6LUM - chains C and E of the 15 polymer chains in the assembly; structure by electron microscopy, 2.84 A resolution.

[Chain C]
Molecule: Succinate dehydrogenase subunit C
Organism: Mycolicibacterium smegmatis MC2 51
Chain sequence (138 residues; row label = number of the first residue in the row):
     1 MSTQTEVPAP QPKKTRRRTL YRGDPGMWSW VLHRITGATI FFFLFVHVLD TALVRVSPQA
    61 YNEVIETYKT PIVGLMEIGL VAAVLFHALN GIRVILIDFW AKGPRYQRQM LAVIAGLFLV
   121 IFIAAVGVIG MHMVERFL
Not modelled in the structure: 1-14, 137-138
Ion coordination: heme Fe near H47 (its only coordinating residue here)
Small-molecule neighbours:
  - heme (HEM), molecule 1: W30, H33, R34, G37, A38, I40, F41, L44, H87, A88, G91, I92, V94, I95
  - heme (HEM), molecule 2: I40, F43, L44, H47, T51, Y61, E77, L80, V84
  - 3-sn-phosphatidic acid (LPP; 2-(hexadecanoyloxy)-1-[(phosphonooxy)methyl]ethyl hexadecanoate): L49, L53, V56
  - phosphatidylethanolamine (PEV; (1S)-2-{[(2-aminoethoxy)(hydroxy)phosphoryl]oxy}-1-[(palmitoyloxy)methyl]ethyl stearate), molecule 1: L32, T36, T39, F43, V73, L75, M76, E77, G79, L80, A82, A83, F86, A115, F118, L119, F122
  - phosphatidylethanolamine (PEV), molecule 2: I92, I95, L96, F99, W100, A101, L117

[Chain E]
Molecule: Succinate dehydrogenase subunit F
Organism: Mycolicibacterium smegmatis MC2 51
Chain sequence (32 residues; row label = number of the first residue in the row):
     1 MVLFFEILLV AAVLVITWFA VYALYRLVTD ES
Not modelled in the structure: 32
Small-molecule neighbours:
  - phosphatidylethanolamine (PEV; (1S)-2-{[(2-aminoethoxy)(hydroxy)phosphoryl]oxy}-1-[(palmitoyloxy)methyl]ethyl stearate): L9, V13, I16
  - 1,2-diacyl-sn-glycero-3-phosphoinositol (PIE): L14, V15, T17, W18, V21, Y22, Y25

[Chain C / chain E interface]
Pairs across the interface - 29 pairs, chain C then chain E:
  T15(C) with E31(E)
  R16(C) with Y25(E), hydrogen bond; E31(E)
  R17(C) with V28(E); T29(E); D30(E), hydrogen bond (backbone-backbone)
  R18(C) with V28(E)
  T19(C) with V28(E), hydrogen bond (backbone-backbone); D30(E)
  M27(C) with L27(E), hydrophobic
  W28(C) with L27(E), hydrophobic
  W30(C) with L27(E), hydrophobic
  V31(C) with L24(E), hydrophobic; L27(E), hydrophobic
  A38(C) with F19(E), hydrophobic
  T39(C) with I16(E)
  F42(C) with I16(E), hydrophobic
  V46(C) with A12(E), hydrophobic
  L49(C) with L8(E), hydrophobic
  D50(C) with F5(E)
  L53(C) with M1(E), hydrophobic; F5(E), hydrophobic
  A60(C) with M1(E), hydrophobic
  E63(C) with V2(E)
  V64(C) with M1(E), hydrophobic; F5(E), hydrophobic
  T67(C) with V2(E)
  Y68(C) with F5(E)
  M76(C) with V13(E), hydrophobic
Also at the interface, not in a pair above, chain C (26 interface residues in all): L20, R34, I35, V73
Also at the interface, not in a pair above, chain E (19 interface residues in all): L9, V15, A20, A23

[Overview]
26 residues of chain C and 19 residues of chain E are in contact, with 3 hydrogen bonds. Polar pairs include
R16(C)-Y25(E), R17(C)-D30(E) and T19(C)-V28(E). One phosphatidylethanolamine molecule is bound between chain C
and chain E. Ligands of chain C: phosphatidylethanolamine, heme and 3-sn-phosphatidic acid.
Here chain C is Succinate dehydrogenase subunit C and chain E is Succinate dehydrogenase subunit F, both from
Mycolicibacterium smegmatis MC2 51. Entry 6LUM (Structure of Mycobacterium smegmatis succinate dehydrogenase
2) was determined by electron microscopy.
